9GGJ - chains B and C of the 4 polymer chains in the assembly; structure by X-ray diffraction, 2.00 A resolution.

[Chain B (and C)]
Name: Argininosuccinate lyase, chloroplastic
From: Arabidopsis thaliana
Notes: EC 4.3.2.1; chain C of this document is another copy of the same molecule, construct and numbering; everything in this record applies to it too
UniProt: Q9LEU8 (ARLY_ARATH); residue numbers follow UniProt; this construct covers 56-517
Sequence (465 residues; numbered 53 to 517; the number before each row is that of its first residue):
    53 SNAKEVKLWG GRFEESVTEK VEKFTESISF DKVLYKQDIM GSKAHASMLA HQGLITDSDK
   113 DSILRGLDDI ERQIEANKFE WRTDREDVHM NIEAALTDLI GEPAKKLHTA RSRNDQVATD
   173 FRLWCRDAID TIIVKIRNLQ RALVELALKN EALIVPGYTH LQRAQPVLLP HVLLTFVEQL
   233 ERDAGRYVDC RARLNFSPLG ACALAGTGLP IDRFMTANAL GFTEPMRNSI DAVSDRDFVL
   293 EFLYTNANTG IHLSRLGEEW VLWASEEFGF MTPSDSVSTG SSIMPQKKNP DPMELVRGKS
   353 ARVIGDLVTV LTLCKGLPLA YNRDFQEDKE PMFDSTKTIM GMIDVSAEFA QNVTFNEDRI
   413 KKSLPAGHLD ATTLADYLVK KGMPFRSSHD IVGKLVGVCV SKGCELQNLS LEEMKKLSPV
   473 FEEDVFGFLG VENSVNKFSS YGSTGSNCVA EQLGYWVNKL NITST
Unresolved in the structure: 53-63, 516-517 (chain C: 53-67, 516-517)
Construct notes: expression tag (53-55)
Curated features (UniProtKB/Swiss-Prot):
  - active site: His212 (Proton acceptor), Ser333 (Proton donor)
  - binding site (2-(N(omega)-L-arginino)succinate): Ser79, Asn166, Thr211, Asn341, Tyr373, Gln378, Lys381
  - site: Glu346 (Increases basicity of active site His)

[Interface between chain B and chain C]
Residue-residue contacts - 67 pairs, chain B then chain C:
  Val69(B) - Val329(C)  hydrophobic
  Val69(B) - Glu400(C)
  Val69(B) - Asn404(C)
  Thr70(B) - Ser328(C)
  Val73(B) - Ser328(C)
  Val73(B) - Pro344(C)  hydrophobic
  Phe76(B) - Pro344(C)
  Phe76(B) - Leu347(C)  hydrophobic
  Phe76(B) - Val348(C)  hydrophobic
  Phe76(B) - Lys351(C)
  Phe76(B) - Gly393(C)
  Phe76(B) - Val397(C)  hydrophobic
  Thr77(B) - Leu347(C)
  Ser328(B) - Val69(C)
  Ser328(B) - Val73(C)
  Val329(B) - Val69(C)  hydrophobic
  Asp343(B) - Arg375(C)  salt bridge
  Pro344(B) - Phe76(C)
  Glu346(B) - Asn374(C)
  Glu346(B) - Arg375(C)  hydrogen bond (side chain-backbone)
  Glu346(B) - Asp376(C)
  Leu347(B) - Phe76(C)  hydrophobic
  Leu347(B) - Thr77(C)
  Leu347(B) - Arg375(C)
  Leu347(B) - Gln378(C)
  Leu347(B) - Glu379(C)
  Val348(B) - Phe76(C)  hydrophobic
  Arg349(B) - Leu369(C)
  Arg349(B) - Asp376(C)  salt bridge
  Gly350(B) - Leu365(C)
  Gly350(B) - Asp376(C)  hydrogen bond (backbone-side chain)
  Lys351(B) - Phe76(C)
  Lys351(B) - Glu379(C)  salt bridge
  Ala353(B) - Thr361(C)
  Ala353(B) - Thr364(C)
  Ala353(B) - Leu365(C)
  Arg354(B) - Thr361(C)
  Arg354(B) - Glu379(C)  salt bridge
  Arg354(B) - Glu382(C)  salt bridge
  Ile356(B) - Thr364(C)
  Gly357(B) - Gly357(C)
  Gly357(B) - Thr361(C)
  Thr361(B) - Ala353(C)
  Thr361(B) - Arg354(C)
  Thr361(B) - Gly357(C)
  Thr364(B) - Ala353(C)
  Thr364(B) - Ile356(C)
  Leu365(B) - Gly350(C)
  Leu365(B) - Ala353(C)
  Leu369(B) - Arg349(C)
  Asn374(B) - Glu346(C)
  Arg375(B) - Asp343(C)  salt bridge
  Arg375(B) - Glu346(C)  hydrogen bond (backbone-side chain)
  Asp376(B) - Glu346(C)
  Asp376(B) - Arg349(C)  salt bridge
  Asp376(B) - Gly350(C)  hydrogen bond (side chain-backbone)
  Gln378(B) - Leu347(C)
  Glu379(B) - Leu347(C)
  Glu379(B) - Lys351(C)  salt bridge
  Glu379(B) - Arg354(C)  salt bridge
  Glu382(B) - Arg354(C)  salt bridge
  Gly393(B) - Phe76(C)
  Met394(B) - Phe76(C)
  Asp396(B) - Lys72(C)  salt bridge
  Val397(B) - Phe76(C)  hydrophobic
  Glu400(B) - Val69(C)
  Asn404(B) - Val69(C)
Other interface residues (no listed pair), chain B (37 interface residues in all): Lys72, Val360
Other interface residues (no listed pair), chain C (36 interface residues in all): Thr70, Val360, Met394

[In short]
37 residues of chain B and 36 residues of chain C are in contact, with 4 hydrogen bonds and 11 salt bridges.
Among the polar pairs are Asp343(B)-Arg375(C), Arg349(B)-Asp376(C) and Lys351(B)-Glu379(C).
Both chains are Argininosuccinate lyase, chloroplastic (Arabidopsis thaliana). Entry 9GGJ (Crystal structure
of argininosuccinate lyase from Arabidopsis thaliana (AtASL) in complex with biological substrate and products
...) was determined by X-ray diffraction (same publication as 9GGI).
